1KU8 - chains C and D of the 8 polymer chains in the assembly; structure by X-ray diffraction, 1.75 A resolution.

# Chain C
Name: Jacalin alpha chain
From: Artocarpus integer
UniProt: P18670 (LECA_ARTIN); residue numbers follow UniProt; this construct covers 1-133
Chain sequence (133 residues; numbered 1 to 133; the number before each row is that of its first residue):
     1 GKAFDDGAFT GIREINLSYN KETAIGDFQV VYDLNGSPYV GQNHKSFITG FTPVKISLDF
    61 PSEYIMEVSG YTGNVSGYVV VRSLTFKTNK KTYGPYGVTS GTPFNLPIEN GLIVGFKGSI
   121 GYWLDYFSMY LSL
Swiss-Prot annotation at these positions:
  - region: Val68 to Asn89 (IgA-binding)
  - glycosylation (N-linked (GlcNAc...) asparagine): Asn43, Asn74

# Chain D
Name: Jacalin beta chain
From: Artocarpus integer
UniProt: P18671 (LEC1_ARTIN); residues 1-18 here correspond to UniProt positions 61-78 (UniProt number = residue number + 60)
Chain sequence (18 residues; row label = number of the first residue in the row):
     1 NEQSGISQTV IVGPWGAK
Not modelled in the structure: 1-2

# How chain C and chain D interact
Contacting residue pairs (28):
  Ala8(C) with Thr9(D)
  Thr72(C) with Gly16(D)
  Val79(C) with Gly16(D)
  Val81(C) with Gly16(D)
  Phe104(C) with Trp15(D)
  Leu106(C) with Val12(D), hydrophobic; Trp15(D), hydrophobic
  Asp125(C) with Gly16(D); Ala17(D)
  Tyr126(C) with Pro14(D), hydrophobic; Trp15(D); Ala17(D); Lys18(D)
  Phe127(C) with Pro14(D); Trp15(D), hydrogen bond (backbone-backbone)
  Ser128(C) with Ile11(D); Val12(D); Gly13(D); Pro14(D)
  Met129(C) with Ile11(D); Val12(D), hydrogen bond (backbone-backbone); Trp15(D), hydrophobic
  Tyr130(C) with Thr9(D); Val10(D); Ile11(D), hydrophobic
  Leu131(C) with Thr9(D); Val10(D), hydrogen bond (backbone-backbone); Val12(D), hydrophobic
Other interface residues (no listed pair), chain C (15 interface residues in all): Val80, Lys117

# Overview
15 residues of chain C face 10 of chain D across their interface; the contacts include 3 hydrogen bonds. The
backbones hydrogen-bond at Phe127(C)-Trp15(D), Met129(C)-Val12(D) and Leu131(C)-Val10(D).
Here chain C is Jacalin alpha chain and chain D is Jacalin beta chain, both from Artocarpus integer. Entry
1KU8 (Crystal structure of Jacalin) was determined by X-ray diffraction (same publication as 1KUJ).
